PDB entry 8AHM | X-ray diffraction, 2.42 A resolution | chains C and E of the 6 polymer chains in the assembly

== Chain C ==
Name: Tubulin alpha-1B chain
Organism: Bos taurus
Reference sequence: P81947 (TBA1B_BOVIN); residues 1-451 here = UniProt positions 1-451
Chain sequence (451 residues; numbered 1 to 451; the number before each row is that of its first residue):
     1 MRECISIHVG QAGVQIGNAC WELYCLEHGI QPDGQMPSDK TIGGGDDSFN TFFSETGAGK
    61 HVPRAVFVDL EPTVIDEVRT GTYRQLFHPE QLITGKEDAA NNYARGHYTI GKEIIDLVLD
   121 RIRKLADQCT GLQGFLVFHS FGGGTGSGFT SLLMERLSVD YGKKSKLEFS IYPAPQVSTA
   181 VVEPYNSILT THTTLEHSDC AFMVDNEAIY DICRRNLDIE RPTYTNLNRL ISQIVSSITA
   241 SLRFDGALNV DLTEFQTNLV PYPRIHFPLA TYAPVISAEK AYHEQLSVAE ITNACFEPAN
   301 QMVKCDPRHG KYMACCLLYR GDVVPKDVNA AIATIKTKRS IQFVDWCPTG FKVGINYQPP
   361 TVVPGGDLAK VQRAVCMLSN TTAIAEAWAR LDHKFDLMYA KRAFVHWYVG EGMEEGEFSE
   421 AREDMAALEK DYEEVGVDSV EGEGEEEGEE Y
Disordered / not traced: 441-451
Bound ions: Ca2+: Asp39, Thr41, Gly44, Glu55
Small-molecule neighbours: GTP (guanosine-5'-triphosphate): Gly10, Gln11, Ala12, Gln15, Ile16, Asp69, Asp98, Ala99, Ala100, Asn101, Ser140, Gly142, Gly143, Gly144, Thr145, Gly146, Ile171, Pro173, Val177, Ser178, Thr179, Glu183, Asn206, Tyr224, Leu227, Asn228, Ile231

== Chain E ==
Name: Stathmin-4
Organism: Rattus norvegicus
Reference sequence: P63043 (STMN4_RAT); residues -43 to 145 here correspond to UniProt positions 1-189 (UniProt number = residue number + 44)
Chain sequence (189 residues; numbered -43 to 145; the number before each row is that of its first residue; numbers below 1 keep their minus sign (Met-43 is residue -43)):
   -43 MTLAAYKEKM KELPLVSLFC SCFLSDPLNK SSYKYEADTV DLNWCVISDM EVIELNKCTS
    17 GQSFEVILKP PSFDGVPEFN ASLPRRRDPS LEEIQKKLEA AEERRKYQEA ELLKHLAEKR
    77 EHEREVIQKA IEENNNFIKM AKEKLAQKME SNKENREAHL AAMLERLQEK DKHAEEVRKN
   137 KELKEEASR
Disordered / not traced: -43 to 5, 29-43, 142-145
Curated features (UniProtKB/Swiss-Prot):
  - modified residue: Ser46 (Phosphoserine)
  - lipidation (S-palmitoyl cysteine): Cys-24, Cys-22

== How chain C and chain E interact ==
Pairs across the interface (35; chain C residue first):
  His107(C) - Leu101(E)
  His107(C) - Lys104(E)
  His107(C) - Met105(E)
  Tyr108(C) - Lys104(E)
  Tyr108(C) - Met105(E)  hydrophobic
  Tyr108(C) - Asn108(E)
  Thr109(C) - Arg112(E)
  Lys112(C) - Met105(E)
  Glu155(C) - Leu101(E)
  Glu155(C) - Lys104(E)  salt bridge
  Arg156(C) - Leu101(E)
  Ser158(C) - Phe93(E)
  Ser158(C) - Ile94(E)
  Val159(C) - Ile94(E)
  Val159(C) - Ala97(E)  hydrophobic
  Val159(C) - Lys98(E)
  Gly162(C) - Asn90(E)
  Gly162(C) - Ile94(E)
  Lys163(C) - Asn90(E)
  Lys163(C) - Phe93(E)
  Thr193(C) - Lys104(E)
  Glu196(C) - Phe93(E)
  Glu196(C) - Lys100(E)  salt bridge
  His197(C) - Phe93(E)
  Val409(C) - His115(E)  hydrogen bond (backbone-side chain)
  Gly410(C) - Arg112(E)
  Gly410(C) - His115(E)
  Glu411(C) - Asn108(E)  hydrogen bond (backbone-side chain)
  Glu411(C) - Arg112(E)  salt bridge
  Gly412(C) - Asn108(E)  hydrogen bond (backbone-side chain)
  Gly412(C) - Asn111(E)  hydrogen bond (backbone-side chain)
  Gly412(C) - Arg112(E)
  Met413(C) - Asn108(E)
  Glu414(C) - Ser107(E)  hydrogen bond
  Glu414(C) - Asn111(E)  hydrogen bond
Interface residues without a listed pair, chain C (20 interface residues in all): Leu152

== In short ==
Chain C and chain E form an interface of 20 and 14 residues respectively, with 6 hydrogen bonds and 3 salt
bridges. Among the polar pairs are Glu155(C)-Lys104(E), Glu196(C)-Lys100(E) and Glu411(C)-Arg112(E). Ligands
of chain C: GTP.
Chain C is Tubulin alpha-1B chain (Bos taurus) and chain E is Stathmin-4 (Rattus norvegicus); the structure,
Crystal structure of tubulin in complex with C(13)/C(13')-Bis-Desmethyl-Disorazole Z, was determined by X-ray
diffraction.
